Entry 8JCH (electron microscopy, 2.70 A resolution); this record covers chains A and E of the 18 polymer chains in the assembly.

== Chain A ==
Protein: DNA-directed RNA polymerase II subunit RPB1
Source organism: Saccharomyces cerevisiae S288C
Notes: EC 2.7.7.6
UniProtKB: P04050 (RPB1_YEAST); numbering as in UniProt (aligned over 1-1733)
Sequence (1733 residues; numbered 1 to 1733; the number before each row is that of its first residue):
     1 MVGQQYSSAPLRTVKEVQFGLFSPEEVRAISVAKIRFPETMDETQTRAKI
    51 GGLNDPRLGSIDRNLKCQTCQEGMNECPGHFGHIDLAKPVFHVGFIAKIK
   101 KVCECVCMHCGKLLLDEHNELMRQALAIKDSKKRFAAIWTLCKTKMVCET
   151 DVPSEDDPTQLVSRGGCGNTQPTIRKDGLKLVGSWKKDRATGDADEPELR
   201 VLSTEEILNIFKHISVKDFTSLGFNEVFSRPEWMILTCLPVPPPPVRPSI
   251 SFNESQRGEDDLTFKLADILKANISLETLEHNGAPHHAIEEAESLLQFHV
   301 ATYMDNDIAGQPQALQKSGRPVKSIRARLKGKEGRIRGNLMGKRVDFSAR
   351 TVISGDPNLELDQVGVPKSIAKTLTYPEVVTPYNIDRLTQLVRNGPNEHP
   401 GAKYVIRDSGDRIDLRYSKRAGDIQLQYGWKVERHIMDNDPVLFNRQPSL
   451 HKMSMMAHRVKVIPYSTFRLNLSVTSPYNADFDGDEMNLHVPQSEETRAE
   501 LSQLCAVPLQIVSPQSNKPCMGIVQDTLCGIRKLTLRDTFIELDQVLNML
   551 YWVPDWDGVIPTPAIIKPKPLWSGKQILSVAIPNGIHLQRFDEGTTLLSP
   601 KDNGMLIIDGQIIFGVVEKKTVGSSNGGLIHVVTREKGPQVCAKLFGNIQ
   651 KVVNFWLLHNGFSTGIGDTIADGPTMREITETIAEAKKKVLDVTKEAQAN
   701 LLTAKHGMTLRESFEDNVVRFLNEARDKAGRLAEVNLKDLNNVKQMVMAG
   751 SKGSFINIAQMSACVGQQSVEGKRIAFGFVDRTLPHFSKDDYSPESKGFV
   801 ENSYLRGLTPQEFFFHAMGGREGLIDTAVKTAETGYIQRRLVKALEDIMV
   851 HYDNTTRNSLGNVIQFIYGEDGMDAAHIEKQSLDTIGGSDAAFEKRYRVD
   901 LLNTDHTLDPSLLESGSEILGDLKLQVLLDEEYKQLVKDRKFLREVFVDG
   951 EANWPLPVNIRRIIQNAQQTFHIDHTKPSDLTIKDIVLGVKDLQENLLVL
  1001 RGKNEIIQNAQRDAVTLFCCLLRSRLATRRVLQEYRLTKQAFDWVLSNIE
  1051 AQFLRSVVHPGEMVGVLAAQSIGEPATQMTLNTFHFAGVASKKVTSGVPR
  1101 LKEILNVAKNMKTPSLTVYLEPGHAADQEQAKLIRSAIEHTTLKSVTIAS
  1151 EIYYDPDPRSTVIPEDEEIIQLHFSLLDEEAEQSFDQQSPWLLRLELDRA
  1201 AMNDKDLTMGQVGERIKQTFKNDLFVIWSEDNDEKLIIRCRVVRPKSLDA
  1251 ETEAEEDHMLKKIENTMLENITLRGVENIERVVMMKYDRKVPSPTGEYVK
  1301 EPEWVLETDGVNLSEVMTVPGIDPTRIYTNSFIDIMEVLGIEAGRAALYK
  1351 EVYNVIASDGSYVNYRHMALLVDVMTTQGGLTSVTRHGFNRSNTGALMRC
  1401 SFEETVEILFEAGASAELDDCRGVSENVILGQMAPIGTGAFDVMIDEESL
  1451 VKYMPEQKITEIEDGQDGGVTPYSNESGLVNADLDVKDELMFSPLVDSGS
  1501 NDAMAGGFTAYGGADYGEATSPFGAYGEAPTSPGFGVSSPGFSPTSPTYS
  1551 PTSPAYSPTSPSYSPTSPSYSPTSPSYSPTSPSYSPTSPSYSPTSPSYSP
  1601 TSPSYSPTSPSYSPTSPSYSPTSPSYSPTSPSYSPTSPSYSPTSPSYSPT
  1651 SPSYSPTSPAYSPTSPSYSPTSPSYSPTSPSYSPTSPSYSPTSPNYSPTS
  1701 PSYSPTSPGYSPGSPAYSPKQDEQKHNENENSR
Not modelled in the structure: 1-4, 188-196, 1175-1185, 1245-1256, 1456-1733
Bound ions: Zn2+ site 1: C67, C70, C77, H80; Zn2+ site 2: C107, C110, C148, C167; Mg2+: D481, D483, D485 (shared with 1 residue of chain P)
Swiss-Prot annotation at these positions:
  - region: P248 to D260 (Lid loop), N306 to K323 (Rudder loop), P810 to E822 (Bridging helix)
  - binding site (Zn(2+)): C67, C70, C77, H80, C107, C110, C148, C167
  - binding site (Mg(2+)): D481, D483, D485
  - modified residue: T1471 (Phosphothreonine)
  - cross-link (Glycyl lysine isopeptide (Lys-Gly)): K695 (interchain with G-Cter in ubiquitin), K1246 (interchain with G-Cter in ubiquitin), K1350 (interchain with G-Cter in ubiquitin)
  - natural variant: S1653 to P1659 (deletion: In strain: A364A)
  - mutagenesis: K1246 (K1246R: Impairs ubiquitination during transcription stress)

== Chain E ==
Protein: DNA-directed RNA polymerases I, II, and III subunit RPABC1
Source organism: Saccharomyces cerevisiae S288C
UniProtKB: P20434 (RPAB1_YEAST); residues 1-215 here = UniProt positions 1-215
Sequence (215 residues; row label = number of the first residue in the row):
     1 MDQENERNISRLWRAFRTVKEMVKDRGYFITQEEVELPLEDFKAKYCDSM
    51 GRPQRKMMSFQANPTEESISKFPDMGSLWVEFCDEPSVGVKTMKTFVIHI
   101 QEKNFQTGIFVYQNNITPSAMKLVPSIPPATIETFNEAALVVNITHHELV
   151 PKHIRLSSDEKRELLKRYRLKESQLPRIQRADPVALYLGLKRGEVVKIIR
   201 KSETSGRYASYRICM

== Interface between chain A and chain E ==
Contacting residue pairs (77):
  R857(A) - Y168(E)  hydrogen bond (side chain-backbone)
  R857(A) - L170(E)
  L860(A) - Q174(E)  hydrogen bond (backbone-side chain)
  G861(A) - Q174(E)  hydrogen bond (backbone-side chain)
  N862(A) - S173(E)
  N862(A) - Q174(E)
  V863(A) - L170(E)  hydrophobic
  V863(A) - Q174(E)
  V863(A) - P176(E)
  Q865(A) - Y208(E)
  F866(A) - Y168(E)  hydrophobic
  F866(A) - L175(E)  hydrophobic
  F866(A) - Y208(E)  hydrogen bond (backbone-side chain)
  F866(A) - Y211(E)
  I867(A) - Y208(E)  hydrophobic
  G869(A) - T204(E)  hydrogen bond (backbone-side chain)
  E870(A) - R200(E)  salt bridge
  E870(A) - S202(E)  hydrogen bond
  E870(A) - T204(E)
  E870(A) - S205(E)  hydrogen bond (backbone-side chain)
  E870(A) - Y208(E)
  D871(A) - T204(E)
  F942(A) - K201(E)
  F942(A) - G206(E)
  F942(A) - R207(E)
  V946(A) - K201(E)
  N1004(A) - R167(E)
  I1006(A) - E163(E)
  I1006(A) - L164(E)  hydrophobic
  I1006(A) - Y168(E)  hydrophobic
  D1013(A) - R207(E)
  A1014(A) - S205(E)
  T1016(A) - G206(E)
  L1017(A) - E203(E)
  L1017(A) - T204(E)
  L1017(A) - S205(E)
  L1017(A) - G206(E)
  M1317(A) - V142(E)
  T1318(A) - R11(E)  hydrogen bond
  T1318(A) - R14(E)  hydrogen bond (backbone-side chain)
  T1318(A) - A138(E)
  T1318(A) - V141(E)
  P1324(A) - V142(E)  hydrophobic
  P1324(A) - H147(E)
  T1325(A) - H146(E)
  T1325(A) - E148(E)  hydrogen bond (backbone-backbone)
  R1326(A) - E148(E)
  I1327(A) - H147(E)  hydrogen bond (backbone-side chain)
  M1336(A) - P183(E)
  E1337(A) - P183(E)
  V1338(A) - I144(E)
  V1338(A) - P183(E)
  L1339(A) - I144(E)  hydrophobic
  L1339(A) - D182(E)
  L1339(A) - P183(E)
  G1340(A) - D182(E)
  G1340(A) - V184(E)
  I1341(A) - D182(E)  hydrogen bond (backbone-side chain)
  I1341(A) - R212(E)
  E1342(A) - P151(E)
  E1342(A) - I198(E)
  E1342(A) - R200(E)  salt bridge
  E1342(A) - R212(E)  salt bridge
  A1343(A) - L149(E)
  A1343(A) - V150(E)  hydrophobic
  R1345(A) - R200(E)
  Y1349(A) - E203(E)  hydrogen bond
  Y1365(A) - E203(E)
  Y1365(A) - T204(E)
  T1376(A) - R212(E)  hydrogen bond (backbone-side chain)
  T1377(A) - P176(E)
  T1377(A) - R177(E)  hydrogen bond (backbone-backbone)
  T1377(A) - R212(E)  hydrogen bond (backbone-side chain)
  Q1378(A) - R177(E)
  Q1378(A) - R212(E)  hydrogen bond (backbone-side chain)
  G1379(A) - R177(E)  hydrogen bond (backbone-backbone)
  G1379(A) - Q179(E)
Also at the interface, not in a pair above, chain A (52 interface residues in all): T855, F947, W954, I1007, A1010, P1320, Y1328, A1346, A1347, R1366, D1373, G1380
Also at the interface, not in a pair above, chain E (43 interface residues in all): H153, R169, I178, A209, S210

== Summary ==
Chain A and chain E form an interface of 52 and 43 residues respectively; the contacts include 18 hydrogen
bonds and 3 salt bridges. Among the polar pairs are E870(A)-R200(E), E1342(A)-R200(E) and E1342(A)-R212(E).
Here chain A is DNA-directed RNA polymerase II subunit RPB1 and chain E is DNA-directed RNA polymerases I, II,
and III subunit RPABC1, both from Saccharomyces cerevisiae S288C. Entry 8JCH (Cryo-EM structure of yeast
Rat1-bound Pol II pre-termination transcription complex 1 (Pol II Rat1-PTTC1)) was determined by electron
microscopy, deposited together with 8K5P.
